PDB entry 8U8A | electron microscopy, 3.40 A resolution | chains B and C

Chain B (and C):
Molecule: Leucine-rich repeat serine/threonine-protein kinase 2
Organism: Homo sapiens
Notes: EC 2.7.11.1, 3.6.5.-; chain C of this document is another copy of the same molecule, construct and numbering; everything in this record applies to it too
UniProtKB: Q5S007 (LRRK2_HUMAN); residues 1-2527 here = UniProt positions 1-2527
Chain sequence (2527 residues; each row starts with the number of its first residue):
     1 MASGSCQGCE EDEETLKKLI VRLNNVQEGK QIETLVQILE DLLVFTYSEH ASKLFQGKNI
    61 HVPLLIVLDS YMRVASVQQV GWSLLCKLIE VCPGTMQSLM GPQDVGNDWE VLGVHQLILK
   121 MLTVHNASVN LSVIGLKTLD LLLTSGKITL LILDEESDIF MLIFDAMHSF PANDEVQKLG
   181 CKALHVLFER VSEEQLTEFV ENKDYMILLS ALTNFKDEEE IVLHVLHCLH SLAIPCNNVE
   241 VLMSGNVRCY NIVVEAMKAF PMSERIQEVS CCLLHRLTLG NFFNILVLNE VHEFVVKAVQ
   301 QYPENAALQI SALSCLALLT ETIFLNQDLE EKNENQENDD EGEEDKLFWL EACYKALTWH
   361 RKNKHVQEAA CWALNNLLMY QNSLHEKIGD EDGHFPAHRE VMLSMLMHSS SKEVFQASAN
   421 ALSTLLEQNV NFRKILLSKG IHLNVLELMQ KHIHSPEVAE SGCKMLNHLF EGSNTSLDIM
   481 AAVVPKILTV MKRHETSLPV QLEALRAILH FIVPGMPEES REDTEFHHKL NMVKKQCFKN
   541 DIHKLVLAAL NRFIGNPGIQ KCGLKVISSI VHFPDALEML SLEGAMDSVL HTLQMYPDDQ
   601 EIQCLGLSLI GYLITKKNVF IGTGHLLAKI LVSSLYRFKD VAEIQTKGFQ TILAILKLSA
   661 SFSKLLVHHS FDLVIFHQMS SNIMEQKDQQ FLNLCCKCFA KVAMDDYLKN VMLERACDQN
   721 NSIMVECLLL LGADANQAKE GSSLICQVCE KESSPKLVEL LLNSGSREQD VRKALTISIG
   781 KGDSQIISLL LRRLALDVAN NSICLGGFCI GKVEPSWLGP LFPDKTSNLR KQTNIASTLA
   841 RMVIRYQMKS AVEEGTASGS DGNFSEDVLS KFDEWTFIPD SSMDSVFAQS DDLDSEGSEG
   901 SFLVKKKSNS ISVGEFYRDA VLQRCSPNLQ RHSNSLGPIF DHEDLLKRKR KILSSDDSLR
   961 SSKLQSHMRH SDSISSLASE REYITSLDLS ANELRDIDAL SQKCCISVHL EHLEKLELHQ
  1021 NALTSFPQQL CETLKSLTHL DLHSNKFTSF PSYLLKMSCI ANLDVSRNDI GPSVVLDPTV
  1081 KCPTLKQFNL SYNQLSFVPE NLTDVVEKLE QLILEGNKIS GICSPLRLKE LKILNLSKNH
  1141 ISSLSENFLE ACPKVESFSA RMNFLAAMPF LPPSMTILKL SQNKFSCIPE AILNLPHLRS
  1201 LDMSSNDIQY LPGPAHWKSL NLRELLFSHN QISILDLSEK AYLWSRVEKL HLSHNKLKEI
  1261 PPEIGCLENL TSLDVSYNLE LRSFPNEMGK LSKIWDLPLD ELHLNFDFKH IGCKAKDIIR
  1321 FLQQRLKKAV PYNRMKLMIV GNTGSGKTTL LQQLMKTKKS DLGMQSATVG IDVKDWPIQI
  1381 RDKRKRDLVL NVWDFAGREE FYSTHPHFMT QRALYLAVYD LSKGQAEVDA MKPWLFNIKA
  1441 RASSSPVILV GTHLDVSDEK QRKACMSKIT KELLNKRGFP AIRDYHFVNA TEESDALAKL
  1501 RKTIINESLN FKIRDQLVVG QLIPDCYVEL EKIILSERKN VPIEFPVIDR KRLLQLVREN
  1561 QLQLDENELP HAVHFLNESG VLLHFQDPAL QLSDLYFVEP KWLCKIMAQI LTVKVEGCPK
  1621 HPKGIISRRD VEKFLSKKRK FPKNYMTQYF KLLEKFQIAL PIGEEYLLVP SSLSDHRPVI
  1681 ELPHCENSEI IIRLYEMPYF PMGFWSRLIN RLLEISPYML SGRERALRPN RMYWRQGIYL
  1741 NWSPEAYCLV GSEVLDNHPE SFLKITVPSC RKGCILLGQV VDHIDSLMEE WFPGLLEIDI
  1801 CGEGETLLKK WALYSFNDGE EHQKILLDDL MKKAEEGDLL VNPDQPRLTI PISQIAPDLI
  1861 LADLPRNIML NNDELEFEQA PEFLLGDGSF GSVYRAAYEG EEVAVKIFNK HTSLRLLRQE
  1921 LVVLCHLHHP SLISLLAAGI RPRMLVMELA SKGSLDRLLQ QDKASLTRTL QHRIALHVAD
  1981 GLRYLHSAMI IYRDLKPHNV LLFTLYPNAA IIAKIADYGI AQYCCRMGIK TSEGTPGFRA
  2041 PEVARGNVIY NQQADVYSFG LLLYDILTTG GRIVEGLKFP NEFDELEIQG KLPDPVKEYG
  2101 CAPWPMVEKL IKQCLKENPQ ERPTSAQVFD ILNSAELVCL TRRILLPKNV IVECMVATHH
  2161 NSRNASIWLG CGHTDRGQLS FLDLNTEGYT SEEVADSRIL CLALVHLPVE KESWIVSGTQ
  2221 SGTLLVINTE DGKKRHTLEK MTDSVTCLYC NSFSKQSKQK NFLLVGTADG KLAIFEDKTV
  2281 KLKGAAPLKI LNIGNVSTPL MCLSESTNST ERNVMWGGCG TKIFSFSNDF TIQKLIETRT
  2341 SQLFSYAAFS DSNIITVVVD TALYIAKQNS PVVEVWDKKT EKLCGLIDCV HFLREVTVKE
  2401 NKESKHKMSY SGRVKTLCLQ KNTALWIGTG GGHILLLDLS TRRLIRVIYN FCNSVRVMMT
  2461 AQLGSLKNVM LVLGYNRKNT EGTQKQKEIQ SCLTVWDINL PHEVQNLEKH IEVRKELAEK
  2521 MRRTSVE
Not modelled in the structure: 1-557, 578-583, 613-622, 739-741, 854-980, 1359-1365, 1458-1462, 1614-1641, 1660-1667, 1721-1725, 1800-1803, 2021-2033, 2075-2090, 2253-2260, 2397-2410, 2479-2488, 2527
Construct notes: conflict His50 (Arg in Q5S007), Thr1647 (Ser in Q5S007), Thr2397 (Met in Q5S007)
UniProt features mapped onto this chain:
  - active site: Asp1994 (Proton acceptor)
  - binding site (GTP): Gly1341 to Thr1348, Asn2295 to Thr2298
  - binding site (ATP): Leu1885, Asp1887, Gly1888, Gly1891, Val1893, Ala1904, Lys1906, Met1947, Glu1948, Ala1950, Ser1954, Arg1957, His1998, Leu2001, Ala2016, Asp2017
  - modified residue (Phosphoserine): Ser910, Ser935, Ser955, Ser973, Ser1292, Ser1444
  - natural variant: Met712 (M712V: In PARK8), Arg793 (R793M: In PARK8; uncertain significance), Gln930 (Q930R: In PARK8; uncertain significance), Arg1067 (R1067Q: In PARK8), Ser1096 (S1096C: In PARK8; uncertain significance), Ile1122 (I1122V: In PARK8), Ser1228 (S1228T: In PARK8), Lys1359 (K1359I: Found in a renal cell carcinoma sample), Ile1371 (I1371V: In PARK8; uncertain significance), Arg1441 (R1441C: In PARK8; R1441G: In PARK8; R1441H: In PARK8), Arg1514 (R1514Q: In PARK8; uncertain significance), Pro1542 (P1542S: In PARK8; uncertain significance), 23 further natural variant entries in UniProt
  - mutagenesis: Arg399 (R399E: Reduces membrane localization and abolishes interaction with RAB29/RAB7L1. Impairs RAB29-stimulated kinase activity on RAB10, RAB29 and LRRK2), Leu403 (L403E: Reduces membrane localization and abolishes interaction with RAB29/RAB7L1. Impairs RAB29-stimulated kinase activity on RAB10, RAB29 and LRRK2), Cys727 (C727D: Decreased kinase activity. Loss of RAB29-mediated activation and autophosphorylation of S-910, S-935, S-955, S-973 and S-1292. Decreased membrane association ...), Leu728 (L728D: Decreased kinase activity. Loss of RAB29-mediated activation and autophosphorylation of S-910, S-935, S-955, S-973 and S-1292. Decreased membrane association ...), Leu729 (L729D: Decreased kinase activity. Loss of RAB29-mediated activation and autophosphorylation of S-910, S-935, S-955, S-973 and S-1292. Decreased membrane association ...), Leu760 (L760D: Decreased kinase activity and loss of RAB29-mediated activation), Leu761 (L761D: Decreased kinase activity and loss of RAB29-mediated activation), Leu762 (L762D: Decreased kinase activity and loss of RAB29-mediated activation), Leu789 (L789D: No effect on kinase activity and RAB29-mediated activation), Leu790 (L790D: No effect on kinase activity and RAB29-mediated activation), Leu791 (L791D: No effect on kinase activity and RAB29-mediated activation), Thr1343 (T1343G: Decreased kinase activity; when associated with Q-1398), 21 further mutagenesis entries in UniProt
Small-molecule neighbours:
  - Ponatinib (0LI; 3-(imidazo[1,2-b]pyridazin-3-ylethynyl)-4-methyl-N-{4-[(4-methylpiperazin-1-yl)methyl]-3-(trifluoromethyl)phenyl}benzam ide): Gly1886, Phe1890, Val1893, Ala1904, Val1905, Lys1906, Glu1920, Val1923, Leu1924, Leu1927, Leu1932, Ile1933, Leu1945, Met1947, Glu1948, Leu1949, Ala1950, Leu1985, Ile1990, Ile1991, Tyr1992, Arg1993, Leu2001, Ile2015, Ala2016, Asp2017, Tyr2018
  - GDP (guanosine-5'-diphosphate): Gly1344, Ser1345, Gly1346, Lys1347, Thr1348, Thr1349, Ser1366, Thr1368, Asp1394, Gly1397, Thr1452, His1453, Asp1455, Asn1489, Ala1490
From the paper describing this entry:
  - binding site for Ponatinib: Glu1920, Ala1950, Ala2016, Asp2017, Tyr2018
  - mutagenesis - A2016T: decreased binding to type II inhibitors (citing earlier work)
  - conformationally variable residues (loop rearrangement, side-chain flip): Asp2017 to Cys2025
  - contacts within the chain: Lys1906-Glu1920 (salt bridge)

Interface between chain B and chain C:
Contacting residue pairs (33; chain B residue first):
  Leu1673(B) with Val1679(C), hydrophobic
  His1676(B) with His1676(C)
  Pro1678(B) with Pro1678(C), hydrophobic
  Val1679(B) with Leu1673(C), hydrophobic; Arg1731(C); Met1732(C); Tyr1733(C), hydrogen bond (backbone-backbone)
  Ile1680(B) with Arg1731(C)
  Glu1681(B) with Asn1730(C); Arg1731(C), hydrogen bond (backbone-backbone)
  Leu1682(B) with Asn1730(C)
  Pro1683(B) with Arg1728(C); Asn1730(C)
  Arg1728(B) with Pro1683(C); Pro1744(C)
  Asn1730(B) with Glu1681(C); Leu1682(C); Pro1683(C); Tyr1739(C), hydrogen bond; Pro1744(C)
  Arg1731(B) with Val1679(C); Ile1680(C); Glu1681(C), hydrogen bond (backbone-backbone)
  Met1732(B) with Val1679(C)
  Tyr1733(B) with Val1679(C), hydrogen bond (backbone-backbone)
  Tyr1739(B) with Asn1730(C), hydrogen bond
  Trp1742(B) with Trp1742(C); Ser1743(C); Pro1744(C)
  Ser1743(B) with Trp1742(C)
  Pro1744(B) with Arg1728(C); Asn1730(C); Trp1742(C)
Other interface residues (no listed pair), chain B (21 interface residues in all): Ser1674, Leu1727, Pro1729, Tyr1747
Other interface residues (no listed pair), chain C (21 interface residues in all): Ser1674, Leu1727, Pro1729, Tyr1747

Summary:
The chain B/chain C interface involves 21 residues from each chain, with 6 hydrogen bonds. Polar pairs include
Asn1730(B)-Tyr1739(C), Val1679(B)-Tyr1733(C) and Glu1681(B)-Arg1731(C). Ligands of chain B: Ponatinib and GDP.
The paper reports a binding site for Ponatinib at Glu1920(B), Ala1950(B) and Ala2016(B) among others; A2016T
of chain B reduces binding to type II inhibitors.
Chain B and chain C are both Leucine-rich repeat serine/threonine-protein kinase 2 (Homo sapiens); the
structure, Cryo-EM structure of LRRK2 bound to type II inhibitor ponatinib, was determined by electron
microscopy together with 8U7H, 8U7L, 8U8B and 8FO7 from the same study.
